Entry 7SVU (electron microscopy, 3.50 A resolution); this record covers chains E and K of the 24 polymer chains in the assembly.

# Chain E (and K)
Name: TnsC
Organism: [Scytonema hofmanni] UTEX 2349
Notes: chain K of this document is another copy of the same molecule, construct and numbering; everything in this record applies to it too
Amino-acid sequence (276 residues; numbered 1 to 276; the number before each row is that of its first residue):
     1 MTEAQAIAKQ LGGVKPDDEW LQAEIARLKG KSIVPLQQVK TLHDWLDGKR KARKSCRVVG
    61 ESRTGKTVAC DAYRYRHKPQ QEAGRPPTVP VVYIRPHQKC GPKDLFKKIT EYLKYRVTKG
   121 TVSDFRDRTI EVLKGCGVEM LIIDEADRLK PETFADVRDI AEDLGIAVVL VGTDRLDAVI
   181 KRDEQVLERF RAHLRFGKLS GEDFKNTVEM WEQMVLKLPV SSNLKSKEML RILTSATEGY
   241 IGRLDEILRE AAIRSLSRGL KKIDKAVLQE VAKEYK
Not modelled in the structure: 1-18, 276
Ligand contacts: ATP (adenosine-5'-triphosphate): Lys-31, Ser-32, Ile-33, Val-34, Leu-36, Val-39, Glu-61, Ser-62, Arg-63, Thr-64, Gly-65, Lys-66, Thr-67, Val-68, Thr-173, Trp-211, Ile-241, Gly-242, Asp-245
Reported in the primary citation:
  - binding site for the 28-nt DNA strand: Lys-103, Thr-121

# Interface between chain E and chain K
Pairs across the interface (16):
  Ala-83(E) with Gln-38(K), hydrogen bond (backbone-side chain); Thr-41(K); Arg-195(K)
  Gly-84(E) with Leu-194(K); Arg-195(K), hydrogen bond (backbone-backbone); Phe-196(K)
  Arg-85(E) with Arg-195(K)
  Pro-86(E) with Arg-195(K)
  Lys-114(E) with Glu-61(K)
  Tyr-115(E) with Asp-174(K); Arg-195(K), hydrogen bond
  Arg-116(E) with Asp-174(K), hydrogen bond (backbone-side chain)
  Arg-128(E) with Asp-174(K), salt bridge; Asp-177(K); Lys-181(K)
  Glu-131(E) with Lys-181(K), salt bridge
Other interface residues (no listed pair), chain K (10 interface residues in all): Lys-198

# Summary
9 residues of chain E and 10 residues of chain K are in contact, with 4 hydrogen bonds and 2 salt bridges.
Among the polar pairs are Arg-128(E)/Asp-174(K), Glu-131(E)/Lys-181(K) and Ala-83(E)/Gln-38(K). Bound to chain
E: ATP. From the paper: a binding site for the 28-nt DNA strand at Lys-103(E) and Thr-121(E).
Both chains are TnsC ([Scytonema hofmanni] UTEX 2349). Entry 7SVU (TnsBctd-TnsC-TniQ complex) was determined
by electron microscopy (same publication as 8EA3 and 8EA4).
